Entry 3ZQ1 (electron microscopy, 15.90 A resolution (very low resolution: no residue pairs are listed; an interface is given only as per-side residue counts)); this record covers chains O and P of the 21 polymer chains in the assembly.

Chain O (and P):
Molecule: 10 kDa chaperonin
Source organism: Escherichia coli K-12
Notes: chain P of this document is another copy of the same molecule, construct and numbering; everything in this record applies to it too
Reference sequence: P0A6F9 (CH10_ECOLI); numbering as in UniProt (aligned over 1-97)
Sequence (97 residues; row label = number of the first residue in the row):
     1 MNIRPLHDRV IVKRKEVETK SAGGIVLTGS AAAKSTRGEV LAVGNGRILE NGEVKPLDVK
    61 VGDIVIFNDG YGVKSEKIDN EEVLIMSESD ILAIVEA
UniProt features mapped onto this chain:
  - modified residue: Lys34 (N6-succinyllysine)

Interface between chain O and chain P:
At this resolution (16 A) residue pairs are not listed: 12 residues of chain O and 13 of chain P lie at the interface.

Summary:
12 residues of chain O and 13 residues of chain P are in contact.
Both chains are 10 kDa chaperonin (Escherichia coli K-12). Entry 3ZQ1 (Visualizing GroEL-ES in the Act of
Encapsulating a Non-Native Substrate Protein) was determined by electron microscopy together with 3ZPZ and
3ZQ0 from the same study.
